PDB entry 6I94 | X-ray diffraction, 1.70 A resolution | chain A

== Chain A ==
Protein: Ribonucleotide reductase small subunit
From: Geobacillus kaustophilus (strain HTA426)
Notes: EC 1.17.4.1
UniProtKB: Q5KW80 (Q5KW80_GEOKA); residue numbers follow UniProt; this construct covers 1-302
Sequence (316 residues; numbered -13 to 302; the number before each row is that of its first residue; numbers below 1 keep their minus sign (Met-13 is residue -13)):
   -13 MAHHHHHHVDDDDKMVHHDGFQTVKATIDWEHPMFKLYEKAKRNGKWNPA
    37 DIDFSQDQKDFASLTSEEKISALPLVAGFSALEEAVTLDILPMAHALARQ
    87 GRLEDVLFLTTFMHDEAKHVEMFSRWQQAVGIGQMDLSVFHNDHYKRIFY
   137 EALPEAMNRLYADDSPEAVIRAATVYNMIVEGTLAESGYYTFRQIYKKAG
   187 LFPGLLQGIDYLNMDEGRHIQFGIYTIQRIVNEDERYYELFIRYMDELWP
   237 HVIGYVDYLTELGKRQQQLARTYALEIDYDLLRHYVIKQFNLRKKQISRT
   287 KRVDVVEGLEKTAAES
Unresolved in the structure: -13 to 1, 252-262, 287-302
Sequence notes: initiating methionine (-13); expression tag (-12 to 0); engineered mutation Leu68 (Gly in Q5KW80)
Ion coordination: Mn2+ site 1: Glu69, Glu102, His105, Glu202; Mn2+ site 2: Glu102, Glu167, Glu202, His205; Mn2+ site 3 near His130 (its only coordinating residue here)
Residues lining bound ligands: octanoic acid (caprylic acid) (OCA): Leu61, Gly64, Phe65, Leu68, Leu170, Ser173, Gly174, Thr177, Tyr241, Val242, Leu245, Leu268, Val272
What the authors report for this chain:
  - Mn2+ coordination: Glu202
  - mutagenesis - G68L: decreased catalytic activity on cross-link

== In short ==
Bound to chain A: octanoic acid (caprylic acid). Glu69, Glu102, His105 and Glu202 form the Mn2+ site 1. The
Mn2+ site 2 is built by Glu102, Glu167, Glu202 and His205. From the paper: G68L reduces catalytic activity on
cross-link; Mn2+ coordination by Glu202.
Chain A is Ribonucleotide reductase small subunit (Geobacillus kaustophilus (strain HTA426)); the structure,
R2-like ligand-binding oxidase G68L mutant with non-activated Mn/Mn cofactor (after aerobic reconstitution
with Mn and Fe), was determined by X-ray diffraction, deposited together with 6I90, 6I92, 6I93 and 6I95.
